PDB entry 4E1E | X-ray diffraction, 2.65 A resolution | chain A

[Chain A]
Protein: Farnesyl pyrophosphate synthase
Source organism: Trypanosoma cruzi
Notes: EC 2.5.1.10
Reference sequence: Q95WL3 (Q95WL3_TRYCR); residues 2-362 here = UniProt positions 2-362
Sequence (361 residues; numbered 2 to 362; the number before each row is that of its first residue):
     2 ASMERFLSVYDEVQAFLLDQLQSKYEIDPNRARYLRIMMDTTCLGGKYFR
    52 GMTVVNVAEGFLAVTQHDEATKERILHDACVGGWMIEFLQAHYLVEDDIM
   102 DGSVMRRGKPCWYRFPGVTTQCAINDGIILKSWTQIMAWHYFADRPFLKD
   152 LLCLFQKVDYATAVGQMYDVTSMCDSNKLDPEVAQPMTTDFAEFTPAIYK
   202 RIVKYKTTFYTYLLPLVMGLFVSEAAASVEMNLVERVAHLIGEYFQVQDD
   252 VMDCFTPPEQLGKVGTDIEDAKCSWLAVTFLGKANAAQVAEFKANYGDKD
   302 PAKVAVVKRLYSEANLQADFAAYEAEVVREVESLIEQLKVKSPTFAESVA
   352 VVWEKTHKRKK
Ion coordination: Mg2+ site 1: D98, D102 (together with 0MW); Mg2+ site 2: D250 (together with 0MW)
Residues lining bound ligands:
  - 0MW ([2-(hexylamino)ethane-1,1-diyl]bis(phosphonic acid)): Y94, L95, E97, D98, D99, M101, D102, R107, N126, I129, T163, Q167, K207, Y211, Q247, D250, K264
  - 3-methylbut-3-enyl trihydrogen diphosphate (IPE): G47, K48, Y49, R51, Q91, L95, R108, Y211, F246, Q247, D250, K264
From the paper describing this entry:
  - conformationally variable residues (side-chain flip): Y94, Q167
  - specificity-determining residues: H93, Y94, I129 (proposed by the authors, not directly observed)

[Overview]
Chain A binds compound 0MW and 3-methylbut-3-enyl trihydrogen diphosphate. D98 and D102 form the Mg2+ site 1.
The paper reports specificity determinants H93, Y94 and I129; conformational variability at Y94 and Q167.
Chain A is Farnesyl pyrophosphate synthase (Trypanosoma cruzi); the structure, Crystal structure of
Trypanosome cruzi farnesyl diphosphate synthase in complex with [2-(n-hexylamino)ethane-1,1-diyl]bisphosphonic
acid and Mg2+, was determined by X-ray diffraction, deposited together with 4DWB, 4DWG, 4DXJ and 4DZW.
